9AUH - chains G and J of the 12 polymer chains in the assembly; structure by electron microscopy, 3.60 A resolution.

[Chain G]
Name: UCA3 heavy chain
From: Homo sapiens
Chain sequence (232 residues; each row starts with the number of its first residue):
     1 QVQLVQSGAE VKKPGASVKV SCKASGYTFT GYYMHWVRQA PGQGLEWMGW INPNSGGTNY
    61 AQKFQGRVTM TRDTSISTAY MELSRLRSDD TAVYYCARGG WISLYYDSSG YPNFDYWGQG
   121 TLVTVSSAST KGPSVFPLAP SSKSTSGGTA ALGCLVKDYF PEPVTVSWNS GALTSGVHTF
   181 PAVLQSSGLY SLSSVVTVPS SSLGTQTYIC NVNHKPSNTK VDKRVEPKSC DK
Unresolved in the structure: 127-232
Cystine bridges: Cys-22/Cys-96

[Chain J]
Name: UCA3 light chain
From: Homo sapiens
Chain sequence (216 residues; each row starts with the number of its first residue):
     1 QSALTQPASV SGSPGQSITI SCTGTSSDVG SYNLVSWYQQ HPGKAPKLMI YEVSKRPSGV
    61 SNRFSGSKSG NTASLTISGL QAEDEADYYC CSYAGSSTVI FGGGTKLTVL GQPKANPTVT
   121 LFPPSSEELQ ANKATLVCLI SDFYPGAVTV AWKADSSPVK AGVETTTPSK QSNNKYAASS
   181 YLSLTPEQWK SHRSYSCQVT HEGSTVEKTV APTECS
Unresolved in the structure: 111-216
Cystine bridges: Cys-22/Cys-90

[Interface between chain G and chain J]
Contacting residue pairs (27; chain G residue first):
  Gln-39(G) / Gln-40(J)  hydrogen bond
  Gln-43(G) / Tyr-89(J)
  Gly-44(G) / Tyr-89(J)
  Leu-45(G) / Phe-101(J)  hydrophobic
  Trp-47(G) / Ser-97(J)
  Trp-47(G) / Thr-98(J)
  Trp-47(G) / Val-99(J)
  Trp-50(G) / Ser-97(J)
  Asn-59(G) / Ser-96(J)
  Asn-59(G) / Ser-97(J)  hydrogen bond (side chain-backbone)
  Asp-107(G) / Ser-97(J)  hydrogen bond
  Ser-109(G) / Ser-97(J)
  Gly-110(G) / Tyr-93(J)
  Tyr-111(G) / Leu-34(J)  hydrophobic
  Pro-112(G) / Leu-34(J)
  Pro-112(G) / Ser-36(J)
  Pro-112(G) / Tyr-38(J)  hydrogen bond (backbone-side chain)
  Pro-112(G) / Cys-91(J)  hydrophobic
  Asn-113(G) / Tyr-38(J)
  Asn-113(G) / Leu-48(J)
  Phe-114(G) / Tyr-38(J)  hydrogen bond (backbone-side chain)
  Phe-114(G) / Leu-48(J)
  Phe-114(G) / Phe-101(J)  hydrophobic
  Asp-115(G) / Leu-48(J)
  Trp-117(G) / Tyr-38(J)  hydrophobic
  Trp-117(G) / Pro-46(J)  hydrogen bond (side chain-backbone)
  Gly-118(G) / Ala-45(J)
Also at the interface, not in a pair above, chain G (18 interface residues in all): Tyr-95
Also at the interface, not in a pair above, chain J (21 interface residues in all): Lys-44, Lys-47, Tyr-51, Glu-52, Ser-92, Gly-103

[Overview]
The interface between chain G and chain J involves 18 residues on one side and 21 on the other, with 6
hydrogen bonds. Polar pairs include Gln-39(G)/Gln-40(J), Asn-59(G)/Ser-97(J) and Asp-107(G)/Ser-97(J).
Chain G is UCA3 heavy chain and chain J is UCA3 light chain, both from Homo sapiens; the structure, Cryo-EM
structure of CH848.d949.10.17.GS-DH270.UCA3, was determined by electron microscopy, deposited together with
9AUG and 9AUI.
